Entry 7UT1 (electron microscopy, 3.80 A resolution); this record covers chains a and e of the 28 polymer chains in the assembly.

[Chain a (and e)]
Name: Integrase
Organism: Mouse mammary tumor virus
Notes: chain e of this document is another copy of the same molecule, construct and numbering; everything in this record applies to it too
UniProtKB: O56220 (O56220_MMTV); residues 1-319 here correspond to UniProt positions 1437-1755 (UniProt number = residue number + 1436)
Chain sequence (319 residues; each row starts with the number of its first residue):
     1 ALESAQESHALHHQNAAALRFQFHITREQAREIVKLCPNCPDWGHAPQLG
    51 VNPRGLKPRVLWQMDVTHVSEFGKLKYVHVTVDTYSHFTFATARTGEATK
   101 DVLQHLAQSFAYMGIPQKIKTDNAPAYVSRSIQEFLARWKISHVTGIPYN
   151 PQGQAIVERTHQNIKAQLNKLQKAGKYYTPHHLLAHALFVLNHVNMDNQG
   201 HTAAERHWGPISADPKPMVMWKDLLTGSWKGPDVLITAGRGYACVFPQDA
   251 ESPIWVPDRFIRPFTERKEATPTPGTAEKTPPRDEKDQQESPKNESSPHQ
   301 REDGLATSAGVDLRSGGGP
Unresolved in the structure: 265-319
Construct notes: engineered mutation Ser252 (Thr1688 in O56220)
Metal / ion sites: Zn2+: His9, His13, Cys37, Cys40
From the paper describing this entry:
  - mutagenesis - R27A/R31A: abolished catalytic activity
  - mutagenesis - R159E, W255A: abolished catalytic activity on strand transfer
  - mutagenesis - P125T, Y149G, D223A, D223R: decreased catalytic activity on c.i.
  - mutagenesis - D223A (30- to 40-fold), D223R (30- to 40-fold): increased catalytic activity on h.s. integration
  - mutagenesis - P125D, P125T, Y149G, D223R, W255A: decreased catalytic activity (3'-processing)
  - mutagenesis - R159E: abolished catalytic activity (3'-processing)

[Interface between chain a and chain e]
Pairs across the interface - 48 pairs, chain a then chain e:
  Leu11(a) with His186(e)
  His12(a) with Gln167(e); Leu171(e); His186(e); Val190(e)
  His13(a) with Gln167(e); Lys170(e); Ala174(e)
  Gln14(a) with Val194(e)
  Asn15(a) with Asn195(e), hydrogen bond; Met196(e)
  Ala17(a) with Asp197(e)
  Ala18(a) with Val194(e); Met196(e)
  Arg20(a) with Asn198(e)
  Phe21(a) with Met196(e), hydrophobic; Asp197(e); Asn198(e); Gln199(e); Gly200(e)
  Asn39(a) with Lys173(e); Ala174(e)
  Cys40(a) with Lys170(e)
  Pro41(a) with Lys170(e)
  Gln167(a) with His12(e); His13(e)
  Lys170(a) with His13(e); Cys40(e); Pro41(e)
  Leu171(a) with His12(e)
  Lys173(a) with Asn39(e)
  Ala174(a) with Asn39(e)
  His186(a) with His12(e), hydrogen bond
  Phe189(a) with His12(e)
  Val190(a) with His12(e); His13(e)
  Val194(a) with Gln14(e); Ala18(e)
  Asn195(a) with Asn15(e), hydrogen bond
  Met196(a) with Asn15(e); Ala18(e), hydrophobic; Phe21(e), hydrophobic
  Asp197(a) with Ala17(e)
  Asn198(a) with Ala17(e); Arg20(e); Phe21(e)
  Gln199(a) with Phe21(e)
  Gly200(a) with Phe21(e)
Other interface residues (no listed pair), chain e (28 interface residues in all): Leu11, Pro38, Phe189

[Overview]
Chain a and chain e form an interface of 27 and 28 residues respectively, with 3 hydrogen bonds. Polar
contacts include Asn15(a)-Asn195(e) and His186(a)-His12(e). The paper reports that P125D, P125T and Y149G of
chain a, among others, reduce catalytic activity (3'-processing); P125T, Y149G and D223A of chain a, among
others, reduce catalytic activity on c.i.; 8 substitutions were tested in all.
Both chains are Integrase (Mouse mammary tumor virus). Entry 7UT1 (Higher-order assembly of multiple MMTV
strand transfer complex intasomes) was determined by electron microscopy (same publication as 7USF).
